Entry 6PIJ (electron microscopy, 2.90 A resolution); this record covers chains H and 1 of the 13 polymer chains in the assembly.

[Chain H]
Molecule: type I-F CRISPR-associated endoribonuclease Cas6/Csy4
From: Vibrio cholerae
Amino-acid sequence (197 residues; row label = number of the first residue in the row):
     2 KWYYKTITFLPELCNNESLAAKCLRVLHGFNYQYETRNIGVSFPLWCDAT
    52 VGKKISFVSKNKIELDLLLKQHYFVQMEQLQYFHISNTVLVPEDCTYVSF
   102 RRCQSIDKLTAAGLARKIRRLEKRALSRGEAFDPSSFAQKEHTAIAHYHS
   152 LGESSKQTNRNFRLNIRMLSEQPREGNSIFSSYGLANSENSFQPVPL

[Chain 1]
Molecule: guide RNA
Sequence (60 nucleotides; numbered 1 to 60; the number before each row is that of its first residue):
     1 CUGAUAACUUACAGGACGCUUUGGCUUCAUUGCUUUUCAGGUGAACUGCC
    51 GAGUAGGUAG

[Chain H / chain 1 interface]
Pairs across the interface (44):
  His29(H) - G60(1)  phosphate contact
  Tyr33(H) - G60(1)  hydrogen bond to the phosphate
  Arg103(H) - G60(1)  hydrogen bond to the base
  Gln105(H) - G48(1)  base contact
  Gln105(H) - U58(1)  base contact
  Gln105(H) - A59(1)  hydrogen bond to the base
  Asp108(H) - C46(1)  base contact
  Lys109(H) - G57(1)  hydrogen bond to the base
  Thr111(H) - A45(1)  sugar contact
  Thr111(H) - C46(1)  phosphate contact
  Ala113(H) - C46(1)  phosphate contact
  Arg117(H) - C46(1)  salt bridge to the phosphate
  Arg117(H) - U47(1)  salt bridge to the phosphate
  Arg117(H) - G48(1)  phosphate contact
  Lys118(H) - U54(1)  hydrogen bond to the phosphate
  Lys118(H) - A55(1)  salt bridge to the phosphate
  Arg120(H) - U47(1)  salt bridge to the phosphate
  Arg120(H) - G48(1)  salt bridge to the phosphate
  Arg121(H) - C49(1)  salt bridge to the phosphate
  Arg121(H) - C50(1)  salt bridge to the phosphate
  Arg121(H) - G51(1)  hydrogen bond to the base
  Leu122(H) - G51(1)  base contact
  Arg125(H) - G51(1)  salt bridge to the phosphate
  Arg125(H) - A52(1)  hydrogen bond to the phosphate
  Arg125(H) - G53(1)  salt bridge to the phosphate
  Ser137(H) - U54(1)  base contact
  Phe138(H) - U54(1)  sugar contact
  Tyr149(H) - A45(1)  hydrogen bond to the base
  Ser151(H) - A45(1)  hydrogen bond to the base
  Ser156(H) - G60(1)  hydrogen bond to the sugar
  Lys157(H) - G60(1)  phosphate contact
  Gln158(H) - G60(1)  hydrogen bond to the phosphate
  Arg161(H) - C46(1)  hydrogen bond to the sugar
  Arg161(H) - U47(1)  hydrogen bond to the sugar
  Asn162(H) - A45(1)  sugar contact
  Phe163(H) - C46(1)  base contact
  Phe163(H) - G60(1)  base contact
  Arg164(H) - A45(1)  salt bridge to the phosphate
  Ser183(H) - G60(1)  hydrogen bond to the phosphate
  Tyr184(H) - G60(1)  phosphate contact
  Asn188(H) - U58(1)  hydrogen bond to the phosphate
  Ser189(H) - U58(1)  phosphate contact
  Ser189(H) - A59(1)  hydrogen bond to the phosphate
  Glu190(H) - U58(1)  hydrogen bond to the phosphate
Also at the interface, not in a pair above, chain H (35 interface residues in all): Cys104, Ser106, Gly114, Ala139, Asn166
Also at the interface, not in a pair above, chain 1 (16 interface residues in all): G56

[Summary]
35 residues of chain H and 16 residues of chain 1 are in contact; the contacts include 17 hydrogen bonds and
10 salt bridges. Among the polar pairs are Arg103(H)-G60(1), Gln105(H)-A59(1) and Lys109(H)-G57(1).
Chain H is type I-F CRISPR-associated endoribonuclease Cas6/Csy4 (Vibrio cholerae) and chain 1 is guide RNA;
the structure, Target DNA-bound V. cholerae TniQ-Cascade complex, closed conformation, was determined by
electron microscopy, deposited together with 6PIF and 6PIG.
